PDB entry 9LVJ | electron microscopy, 3.82 A resolution | chains A and L of the 18 polymer chains in the assembly

== Chain A (and L) ==
Molecule: GATOR2 complex protein MIOS
Organism: Homo sapiens
Notes: chain L of this document is another copy of the same molecule, construct and numbering; everything in this record applies to it too
UniProtKB: Q9NXC5 (MIOS_HUMAN); residues 1-875 here = UniProt positions 1-875
Amino-acid sequence (875 residues; row label = number of the first residue in the row):
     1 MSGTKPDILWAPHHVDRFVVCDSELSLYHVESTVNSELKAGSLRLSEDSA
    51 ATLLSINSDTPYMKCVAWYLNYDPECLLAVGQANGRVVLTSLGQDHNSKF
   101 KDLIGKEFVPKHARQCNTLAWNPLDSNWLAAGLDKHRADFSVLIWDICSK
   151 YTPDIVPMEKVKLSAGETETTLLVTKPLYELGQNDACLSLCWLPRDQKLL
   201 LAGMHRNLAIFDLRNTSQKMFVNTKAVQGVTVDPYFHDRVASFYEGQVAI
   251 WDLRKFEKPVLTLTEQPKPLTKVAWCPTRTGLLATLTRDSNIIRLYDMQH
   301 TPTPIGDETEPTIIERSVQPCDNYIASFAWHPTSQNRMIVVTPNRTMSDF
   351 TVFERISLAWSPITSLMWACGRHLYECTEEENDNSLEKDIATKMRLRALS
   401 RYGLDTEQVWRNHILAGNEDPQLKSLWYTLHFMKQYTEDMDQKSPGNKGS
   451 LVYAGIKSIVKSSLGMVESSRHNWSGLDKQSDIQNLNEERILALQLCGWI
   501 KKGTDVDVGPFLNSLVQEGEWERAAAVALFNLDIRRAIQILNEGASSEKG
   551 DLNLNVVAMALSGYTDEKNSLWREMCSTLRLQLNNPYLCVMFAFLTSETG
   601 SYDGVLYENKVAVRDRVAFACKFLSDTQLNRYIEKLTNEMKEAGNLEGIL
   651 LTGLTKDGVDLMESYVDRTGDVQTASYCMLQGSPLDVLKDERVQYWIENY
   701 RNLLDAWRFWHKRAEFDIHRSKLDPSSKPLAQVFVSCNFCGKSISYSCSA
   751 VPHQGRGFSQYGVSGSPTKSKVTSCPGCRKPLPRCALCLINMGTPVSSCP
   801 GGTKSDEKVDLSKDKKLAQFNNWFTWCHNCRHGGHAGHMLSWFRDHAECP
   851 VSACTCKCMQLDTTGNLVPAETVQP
Disordered / not traced: 1-4, 31-50, 150-174, 302-311, 441-449, 476-482, 549-551, 747-770, 797-813, 864-875 (chain L: 1-4, 34-42, 150-174, 302-311, 352-355, 381-389, 438-450, 476-482, 549-551, 745-772, 797-816, 863-875)
Metal / ion sites: Zn2+ site 1: Cys737, Cys740; Zn2+ site 2: Cys785, Cys788, His835, His838; Zn2+ site 3: Cys827, Cys830, Cys856, Cys858; Zn2+ site 4: Cys830, His832, Cys849, Cys854
Swiss-Prot annotation at these positions:
  - zinc finger: Val735 to Pro781 (C4-type), Leu782 to Thr863 (RING-type)
  - binding site (Zn(2+)): Cys737, Cys740, Cys775, Cys778, Cys788, Cys827, Cys830, His832, His835, His838, Cys849, Cys854, Cys858
  - modified residue (Phosphoserine): Ser759, Ser766
  - mutagenesis: Ala560 (A560E: Impaired assembly of the GATOR2 complex), Cys785 to Cys788 (Impaired amino-acid-mediated mTORC1 activation)

== How chain A and chain L interact ==
Contacting residue pairs - 10 pairs, chain A then chain L:
  Val556(A) - Val556(L)
  Val557(A) - Val556(L)
  Ala560(A) - Val556(L)
  Ala560(A) - Met559(L)  hydrophobic
  Ala560(A) - Ala560(L)
  Ser562(A) - Leu571(L)
  Ser562(A) - Trp572(L)
  Leu571(A) - Ser562(L)
  Trp572(A) - Ser562(L)
  Met575(A) - Ser562(L)
Other interface residues (no listed pair), chain A (9 interface residues in all): Met559, Gly563
Other interface residues (no listed pair), chain L (8 interface residues in all): Gly563, Leu579

== Summary ==
Chain A and chain L form an interface of 9 and 8 residues respectively. Cys737(A) and Cys740(A) coordinate
Zn2+ site 1. Cys785(A), Cys788(A), His835(A) and His838(A) form the Zn2+ site 2. Curated annotation (UniProt)
lists 13 Zn2+-binding residues and 5 mutagenesis sites on chain A.
Both chains are GATOR2 complex protein MIOS (Homo sapiens). Entry 9LVJ (Cryo-EM structure of Sestrin2 bound
human GATOR2 complex) was determined by electron microscopy (same publication as 9LVK and 9LWF).
